PDB entry 6QXQ | X-ray diffraction, 1.45 A resolution | chain A

== Chain A ==
Name: Possible 4'-phosphopantetheinyl transferase
Organism: Mycobacteroides abscessus ATCC 19977
Reference sequence: B1MD73 (B1MD73_MYCA9); numbering as in UniProt (aligned over 1-219)
Amino-acid sequence (232 residues; numbered 1 to 232; the number before each row is that of its first residue):
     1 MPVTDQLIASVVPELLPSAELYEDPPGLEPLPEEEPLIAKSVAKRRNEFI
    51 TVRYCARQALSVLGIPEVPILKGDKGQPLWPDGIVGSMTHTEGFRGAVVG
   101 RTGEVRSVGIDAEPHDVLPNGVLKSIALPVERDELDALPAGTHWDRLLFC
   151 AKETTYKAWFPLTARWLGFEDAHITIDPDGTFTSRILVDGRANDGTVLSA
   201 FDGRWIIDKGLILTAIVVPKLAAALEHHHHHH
Unresolved in the structure: 1-4, 223-232
Differences from the reference sequence: expression tag (220-232)
Ion coordination: Mn2+ site 1: His90 (together with coenzyme A); Mn2+ site 2: Asp111, Glu113, Glu153
Ligand contacts: coenzyme A (COA): Arg45, Phe49, Val52, Arg53, Lys72, Lys75, Gly76, Gln77, Pro78, Met88, Thr89, His90, Asp111, Tyr156, Lys157, Phe160

== Overview ==
Chain A binds coenzyme A. Asp111, Glu113 and Glu153 coordinate Mn2+ site 2.
Chain A is Possible 4'-phosphopantetheinyl transferase (Mycobacteroides abscessus ATCC 19977); the structure,
4'-phosphopantetheinyl transferase PptAb from Mycobacterium abscessus at pH 7 with Mn2+ and CoA, was
determined by X-ray diffraction (same publication as 6RCX, 6QWU, 6QXR, 6QYF and 6QYG).
